Entry 4A2H (X-ray diffraction, 2.30 A resolution); this record covers chain A.

== Chain A ==
Name: Laccase
From: Coriolopsis gallica
Notes: EC 1.10.3.2
UniProt: Q1W6B1 (Q1W6B1_9APHY); numbering as in UniProt (aligned over 22-517)
Amino-acid sequence (496 residues; numbered 22 to 517; the number before each row is that of its first residue):
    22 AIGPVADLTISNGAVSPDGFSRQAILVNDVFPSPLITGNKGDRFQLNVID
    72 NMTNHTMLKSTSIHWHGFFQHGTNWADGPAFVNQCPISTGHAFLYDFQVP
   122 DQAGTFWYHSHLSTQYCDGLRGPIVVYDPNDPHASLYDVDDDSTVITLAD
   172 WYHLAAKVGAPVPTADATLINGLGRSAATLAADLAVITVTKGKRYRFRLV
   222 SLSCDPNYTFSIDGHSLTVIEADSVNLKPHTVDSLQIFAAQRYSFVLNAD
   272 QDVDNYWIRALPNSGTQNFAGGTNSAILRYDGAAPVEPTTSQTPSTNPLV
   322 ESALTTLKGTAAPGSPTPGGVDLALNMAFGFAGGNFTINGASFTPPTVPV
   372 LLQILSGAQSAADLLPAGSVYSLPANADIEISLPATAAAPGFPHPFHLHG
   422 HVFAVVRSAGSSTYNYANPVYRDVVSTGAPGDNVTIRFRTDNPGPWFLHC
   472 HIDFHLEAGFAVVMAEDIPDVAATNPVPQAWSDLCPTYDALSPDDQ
Construct notes: engineered mutation Asp-39 (Tyr in Q1W6B1), Asn-151 (Gln in Q1W6B1), Lys-178 (Arg in Q1W6B1), Pro-182 (Ala in Q1W6B1), Val-183 (Ile in Q1W6B1), Tyr-229 (His in Q1W6B1), Leu-256 (Ile in Q1W6B1), Thr-287 (Asn in Q1W6B1), Gln-288 (Thr in Q1W6B1), Thr-294 (Val in Q1W6B1), Thr-314 (Ala in Q1W6B1), Lys-329 (Glu in Q1W6B1), Asn-356 (Arg in Q1W6B1), Thr-358 (Ser in Q1W6B1), Val-423 (Ala in Q1W6B1)
Disulfide bonds: Cys-106/Cys-506, Cys-138/Cys-225
Covalent attachments: N-acetylglucosamine (NAG) linked to Asn-75, Asn-454
Bound ions: Cu ion site 1: His-85, His-418; Cu ion site 2: His-87, His-130, His-472; Cu ion site 3: His-132, His-420, His-470; Cu ion site 4: His-415, Cys-471, His-476
Small-molecule neighbours: N-acetylglucosamine (NAG; 2-acetamido-2-deoxy-beta-D-glucopyranose): Ala-345, Leu-346, Asn-347

== Overview ==
Chain A binds N-acetylglucosamine. N-acetylglucosamine is covalently linked to Asn-75 and Asn-454. His-85 and
His-418 coordinate Cu ion site 1. The Cu ion site 2 is built by His-87, His-130 and His-472.
Chain A is Laccase (Coriolopsis gallica); the structure, Crystal Structure of Laccase from Coriolopsis gallica
pH 7.0, was determined by X-ray diffraction, deposited together with 4A2F, 4A2G, 4A2D and 4A2E.
